PDB entry 9FRW | X-ray diffraction, 2.85 A resolution | chains V and W of the 28 polymer chains in the assembly

[Chain V]
Protein: Proteasome subunit beta type-2
From: Saccharomyces cerevisiae
Notes: EC 3.4.25.1
UniProtKB: P25043 (PSB2_YEAST); residues 1-232 here correspond to UniProt positions 30-261 (UniProt number = residue number + 29)
Sequence (232 residues; numbered 1 to 232; the number before each row is that of its first residue):
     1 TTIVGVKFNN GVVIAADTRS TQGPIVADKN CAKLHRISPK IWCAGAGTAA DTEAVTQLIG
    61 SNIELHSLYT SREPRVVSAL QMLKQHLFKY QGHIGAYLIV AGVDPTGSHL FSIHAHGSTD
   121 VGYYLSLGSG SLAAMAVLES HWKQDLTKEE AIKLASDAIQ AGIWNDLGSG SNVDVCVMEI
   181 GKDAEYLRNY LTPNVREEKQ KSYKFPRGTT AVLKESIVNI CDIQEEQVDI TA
Disordered / not traced: 227-232
Ion coordination: Mg2+: W164, D166 (shared with 1 residue of chain L)
Curated features (UniProtKB/Swiss-Prot):
  - active site: T1 (Nucleophile)

[Chain W]
Protein: Proteasome subunit beta type-3
From: Saccharomyces cerevisiae
UniProtKB: P25451 (PSB3_YEAST); residues 0-204 here correspond to UniProt positions 1-205 (UniProt number = residue number + 1)
Sequence (205 residues; row label = number of the first residue in the row; numbering starts at 0):
     0 MSDPSSINGG IVVAMTGKDC VAIACDLRLG SQSLGVSNKF EKIFHYGHVF LGITGLATDV
    60 TTLNEMFRYK TNLYKLKEER AIEPETFTQL VSSSLYERRF GPYFVGPVVA GINSKSGKPF
   120 IAGFDLIGCI DEAKDFIVSG TASDQLFGMC ESLYEPNLEP EDLFETISQA LLNAADRDAL
   180 SGWGAVVYII KKDEVVKRYL KMRQD
Disordered / not traced: 0
Ion coordination: Mg2+ site 1: A174, D177, S180; Mg2+ site 2: D204 (shared with 2 residues of chain K)
Curated features (UniProtKB/Swiss-Prot):
  - modified residue: S30 (Phosphoserine)
  - cross-link: K69 (Glycyl lysine isopeptide (Lys-Gly) (interchain with G-Cter in ubiquitin))

[Interface between chain V and chain W]
Contacting residue pairs (61):
  I25(V) - D143(W)
  I25(V) - F146(W)  hydrophobic
  V26(V) - F146(W)
  A27(V) - D130(W)
  A27(V) - F146(W)  hydrophobic
  D28(V) - D130(W)
  K29(V) - E150(W)  salt bridge
  T48(V) - I126(W)
  A49(V) - C128(W)  hydrophobic
  A50(V) - Y95(W)
  A50(V) - I126(W)  hydrophobic
  A50(V) - C128(W)
  D51(V) - Y95(W)  hydrogen bond
  D51(V) - R98(W)  salt bridge
  A54(V) - Y95(W)
  Y90(V) - F99(W)  hydrophobic
  H93(V) - R98(W)  hydrogen bond (backbone-side chain)
  H93(V) - F99(W)
  I94(V) - F99(W)  hydrophobic
  R196(V) - E150(W)  salt bridge
  K199(V) - E150(W)
  K199(V) - S151(W)
  S202(V) - E154(W)  hydrogen bond
  Y203(V) - S151(W)
  Y203(V) - L152(W)  hydrophobic
  K204(V) - E154(W)
  K204(V) - D161(W)  salt bridge
  F205(V) - L152(W)  hydrophobic
  F205(V) - Q168(W)
  R207(V) - E160(W)  salt bridge
  R207(V) - D161(W)  salt bridge
  G208(V) - E164(W)  hydrogen bond (backbone-side chain)
  T209(V) - E164(W)
  T210(V) - E164(W)  hydrogen bond
  T210(V) - S167(W)
  T210(V) - Q168(W)  hydrogen bond
  T210(V) - L199(W)
  A211(V) - L199(W)
  A211(V) - K200(W)  hydrogen bond (backbone-backbone)
  V212(V) - F163(W)  hydrophobic
  V212(V) - Y198(W)
  L213(V) - Y198(W)  hydrogen bond (backbone-backbone)
  L213(V) - L199(W)
  L213(V) - K200(W)
  K214(V) - K196(W)
  K214(V) - R197(W)
  K214(V) - Y198(W)  hydrogen bond (backbone-backbone)
  E215(V) - K196(W)
  E215(V) - R197(W)  salt bridge
  S216(V) - V195(W)
  S216(V) - K196(W)  hydrogen bond (backbone-backbone)
  I217(V) - V194(W)
  V218(V) - Y187(W)  hydrophobic
  V218(V) - V194(W)  hydrogen bond (backbone-backbone)
  V218(V) - K196(W)
  N219(V) - H44(W)
  I220(V) - G46(W)
  I220(V) - H47(W)
  I220(V) - F49(W)  hydrophobic
  I220(V) - V194(W)  hydrophobic
  D222(V) - K74(W)  salt bridge
Also at the interface, not in a pair above, chain V (36 interface residues in all): Q22, P206
Also at the interface, not in a pair above, chain W (37 interface residues in all): D124, E131, D134, E158, T165, L171

[Overview]
Chain V and chain W form an interface of 36 and 37 residues respectively; the contacts include 11 hydrogen
bonds and 8 salt bridges. Polar pairs include K29(V)-E150(W), D51(V)-R98(W) and R196(V)-E150(W). UniProt lists
active-site residue T1(V) on chain V.
Chain V is Proteasome subunit beta type-2 and chain W is Proteasome subunit beta type-3, both from
Saccharomyces cerevisiae; the structure, Yeast 20S proteasome with human beta1i (1-51), was determined by
X-ray diffraction, deposited together with 9FSU, 9FST, 9FSV, 9FT0 and 9FT1.
